PDB entry 8HBL | X-ray diffraction, 1.58 A resolution | chain A

# Chain A
Protein: Non-structural protein 3
Source organism: Severe acute respiratory syndrome coronavirus 2
UniProtKB: P0DTC1 (R1A_SARS2); residues 417-676 here correspond to UniProt positions 1235-1494 (UniProt number = residue number + 818)
Sequence (260 residues; row label = number of the first residue in the row):
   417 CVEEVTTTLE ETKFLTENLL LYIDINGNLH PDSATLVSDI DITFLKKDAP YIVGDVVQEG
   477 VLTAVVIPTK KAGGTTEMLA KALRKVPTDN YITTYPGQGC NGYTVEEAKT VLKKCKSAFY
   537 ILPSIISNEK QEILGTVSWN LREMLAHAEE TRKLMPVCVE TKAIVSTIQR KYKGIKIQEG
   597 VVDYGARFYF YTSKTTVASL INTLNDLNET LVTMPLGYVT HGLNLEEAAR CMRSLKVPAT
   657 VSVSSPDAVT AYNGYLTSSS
Unresolved in the structure: 542-547, 675-676
Cystine bridges: Cys417-Cys531, Cys516-Cys647
Construct notes: engineered mutation Cys516 (Leu1334 in P0DTC1), Cys647 (Tyr1465 in P0DTC1)
What the authors report for this chain:
  - mutagenesis - L516C, L516C/Y647C: abolished growth
  - mutagenesis - Y647C: unchanged growth

# Summary
The paper reports that L516C and L516C/Y647C abolish growth; Y647C leaves growth unchanged.
Chain A is Non-structural protein 3 (Severe acute respiratory syndrome coronavirus 2); the structure, Crystal
structure of the SARS-unique domain (SUD) of SARS-CoV-2 (1.58 angstrom resolution), was determined by X-ray
diffraction, deposited together with 8GQC.
